PDB entry 3FAZ | X-ray diffraction, 1.90 A resolution | chains A and B of the 3 polymer chains in the assembly

Chain A (and B):
Molecule: Purine-nucleoside phosphorylase
Organism: Schistosoma mansoni
Notes: EC 2.4.2.1; chain B of this document is another copy of the same molecule, construct and numbering; everything in this record applies to it too
Reference sequence: Q9BMI9 (Q9BMI9_SCHMA); residues 1-287 here = UniProt positions 1-287
Chain sequence (287 residues; each row starts with the number of its first residue):
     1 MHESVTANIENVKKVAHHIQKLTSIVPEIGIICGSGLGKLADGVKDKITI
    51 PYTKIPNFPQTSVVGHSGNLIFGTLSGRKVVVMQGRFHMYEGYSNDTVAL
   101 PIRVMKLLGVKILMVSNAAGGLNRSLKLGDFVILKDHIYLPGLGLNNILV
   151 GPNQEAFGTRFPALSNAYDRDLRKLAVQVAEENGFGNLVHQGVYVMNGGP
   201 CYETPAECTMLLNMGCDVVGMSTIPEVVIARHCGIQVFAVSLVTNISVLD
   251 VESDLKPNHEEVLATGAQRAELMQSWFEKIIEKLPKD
Unresolved in the structure: 1-2, 63-65 (chain B: 1-2, 36-37)
Ligand contacts: inosine (NOS): Tyr90, Ala118, Ala119, Gly120, Tyr202, Glu203, Val219, Gly220, Met221, Ser222, Thr244, Asn245, Ser247, His259, Val262

Chain A / chain B interface:
Pairs across the interface (67; chain A residue first):
  Met89(A) - Leu145(B)  hydrophobic
  Met89(A) - Val150(B)
  Tyr90(A) - Val150(B)
  Tyr90(A) - Gly151(B)  hydrogen bond (backbone-backbone)
  Tyr90(A) - Arg160(B)
  Tyr90(A) - Phe161(B)
  Glu91(A) - Gly151(B)
  Glu91(A) - Pro152(B)
  Glu91(A) - Arg160(B)  salt bridge
  Gly92(A) - Gly151(B)
  Leu140(A) - Leu143(B)  hydrophobic
  Pro141(A) - Leu143(B)
  Pro141(A) - Gly144(B)
  Pro141(A) - Leu145(B)  hydrophobic
  Asn146(A) - Gly144(B)  hydrogen bond (side chain-backbone)
  Asn146(A) - Leu145(B)
  Asn146(A) - Asn146(B)
  Met196(A) - Leu143(B)
  Asn197(A) - Gly142(B)
  Asn197(A) - Leu143(B)
  Gly198(A) - Gly142(B)
  Gly198(A) - Leu143(B)  hydrogen bond (backbone-backbone)
  Gly198(A) - Leu145(B)
  Gly199(A) - Gly142(B)
  Gly199(A) - Asn147(B)
  Gly199(A) - Val150(B)
  Pro200(A) - Asn147(B)
  Pro200(A) - Leu149(B)
  Pro200(A) - Val150(B)
  Pro200(A) - Arg160(B)
  Pro200(A) - Phe161(B)
  Pro200(A) - Pro162(B)
  Cys201(A) - Asn147(B)  hydrogen bond
  Cys201(A) - Leu149(B)  hydrophobic
  Cys201(A) - Pro162(B)
  Cys201(A) - Leu164(B)  hydrophobic
  Cys201(A) - Val228(B)  hydrophobic
  Tyr202(A) - Phe161(B)
  Tyr202(A) - Pro162(B)  hydrogen bond (backbone-backbone)
  Tyr202(A) - Ala163(B)
  Tyr202(A) - Leu164(B)
  Thr204(A) - Asp136(B)  hydrogen bond
  Thr204(A) - His137(B)  hydrogen bond (side chain-backbone)
  Thr204(A) - Leu164(B)
  Pro205(A) - Asp136(B)
  Ala206(A) - Asp136(B)  hydrogen bond (backbone-side chain)
  Ala206(A) - His137(B)
  Ala206(A) - Ile138(B)  hydrophobic
  Ala206(A) - Val193(B)  hydrophobic
  Glu207(A) - His137(B)
  Glu207(A) - Ile138(B)
  Glu207(A) - Tyr139(B)  hydrogen bond (side chain-backbone)
  Met210(A) - Ile138(B)  hydrophobic
  Met210(A) - Leu143(B)  hydrophobic
  Met210(A) - Met214(B)  hydrophobic
  Met214(A) - Met214(B)  hydrophobic
  Met221(A) - Phe161(B)  hydrophobic
  Val251(A) - Lys135(B)
  Val251(A) - Asp136(B)
  Val251(A) - Arg170(B)  hydrogen bond (backbone-side chain)
  Glu252(A) - Arg170(B)
  Ser253(A) - Arg170(B)
  Asp254(A) - Arg170(B)  salt bridge
  Leu255(A) - Ser165(B)
  Lys256(A) - Ser165(B)
  Pro257(A) - Ala163(B)
  His259(A) - Phe161(B)
Interface residues without a listed pair, chain B (26 interface residues in all): Leu140

In short:
Chain A and chain B form an interface of 29 and 26 residues respectively, with 10 hydrogen bonds and 2 salt
bridges. Polar pairs include Glu91(A)-Arg160(B), Asp254(A)-Arg170(B) and Asn146(A)-Gly144(B). Ligands of chain
A: inosine.
Chain A and chain B are both Purine-nucleoside phosphorylase (Schistosoma mansoni); the structure, Crystal
structure of Schistosoma mansoni purine nucleoside phosphorylase in complex with inosine, was determined by
X-ray diffraction, deposited together with 3F8W, 3E9R and 3FNQ.
